PDB entry 6TDY | electron microscopy, 3.04 A resolution | chains C and D of the 26 polymer chains in the assembly

# Chain C
Name: ATP synthase subunit alpha
From: Euglena gracilis
Sequence (561 residues; each row starts with the number of its first residue):
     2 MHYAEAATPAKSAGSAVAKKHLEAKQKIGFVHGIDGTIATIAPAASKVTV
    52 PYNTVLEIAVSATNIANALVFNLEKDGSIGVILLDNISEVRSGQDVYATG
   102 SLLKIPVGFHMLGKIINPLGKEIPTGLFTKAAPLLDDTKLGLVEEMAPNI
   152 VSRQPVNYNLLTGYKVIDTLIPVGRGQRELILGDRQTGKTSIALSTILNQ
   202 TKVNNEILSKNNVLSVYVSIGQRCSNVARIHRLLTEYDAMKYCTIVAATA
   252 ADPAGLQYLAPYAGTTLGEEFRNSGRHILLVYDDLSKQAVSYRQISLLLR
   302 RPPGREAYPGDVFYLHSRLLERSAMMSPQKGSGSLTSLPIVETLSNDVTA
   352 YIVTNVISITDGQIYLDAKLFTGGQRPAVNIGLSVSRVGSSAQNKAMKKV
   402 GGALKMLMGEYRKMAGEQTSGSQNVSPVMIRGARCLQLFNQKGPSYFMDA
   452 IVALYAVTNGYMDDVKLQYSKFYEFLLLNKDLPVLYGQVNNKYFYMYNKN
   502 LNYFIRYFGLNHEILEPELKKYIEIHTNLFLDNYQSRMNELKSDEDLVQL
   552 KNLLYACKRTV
Disordered / not traced: 2-22, 128-138
Metal / ion sites: Mg2+: Thr191 (together with ATP)
Small-molecule neighbours: ATP (adenosine-5'-triphosphate): Arg186, Gln187, Thr188, Gly189, Lys190, Thr191, Ser192, Phe372, Arg377, Pro378, Gln442, Lys443

# Chain D
Name: ATP synthase subunit beta
From: Euglena gracilis
Sequence (494 residues; row label = number of the first residue in the row):
     8 TAPATAADVKQVGYVQQIIGAVVDVTFTDSVPPVLTALTVDAKETGTLLT
    58 MEIVQHLDTKTARCICMSSTDMLRLRTPVVNTGSQITVPVGEATLGRIFN
   108 VMGDAIDQRGPVKNKVRWPIHRKAPTLAEQSGKDEVLVTGIKVIDLILPY
   158 CKGGKIGLFGGAGVGKTVIIMELINNVAKGHGGYSVFAGVGERTREGTDL
   208 YLEMMGSKVIDLQGDSKCVLVYGQMNEPPGARARVAQTALTMAEYFRDEA
   258 GQDVLLFVDNVFRFTQANSEVSALLGRIPAAVGYQPTLAEDLGMLQERIT
   308 STVKGSITSVQAVYVPADDITDPAPATTFSHLDATTVLSRSVAEAGIYPA
   358 VEPLECASRIMDPDAIDVNHYNVAMDIVEMLTKYKELQDIIAVLGIDELS
   408 EEDKLIVDRARKVAKFMSQPFAVAEVFTGMKGYYVQLEDCVSDFGSLLMG
   458 QCDNIPEMAFYMVGGLDSVKEKAAKMAAEAAAMRERARKAAEAK
Disordered / not traced: 8-14
Metal / ion sites: Mg2+: Thr174 (together with ADP)
Small-molecule neighbours:
  - ADP (adenosine-5'-diphosphate): Gly168, Ala169, Gly170, Val171, Gly172, Lys173, Thr174, Val175, Glu203, Tyr355, Phe428, Ala431, Phe434, Thr435
  - ATP (adenosine-5'-triphosphate): Ser365, Arg366, Met368, Asp369, Tyr378

# Chain C / chain D interface
Contacting residue pairs (91; chain C residue first):
  Ser47(C) - Arg83(D)  hydrogen bond (backbone-side chain)
  Lys48(C) - Arg83(D)
  Thr50(C) - Arg81(D)  hydrogen bond
  Thr50(C) - Leu82(D)
  Val51(C) - Leu80(D)
  Val51(C) - Arg81(D)
  Val51(C) - Leu82(D)
  Pro52(C) - Met79(D)  hydrophobic
  Pro52(C) - Leu80(D)
  Pro52(C) - Arg81(D)
  Tyr53(C) - Gly27(D)  hydrogen bond (side chain-backbone)
  Tyr53(C) - Thr77(D)
  Tyr53(C) - Met79(D)  hydrogen bond (backbone-backbone)
  Tyr53(C) - Leu80(D)
  Asn54(C) - Thr77(D)
  Asn54(C) - Asp78(D)
  Thr55(C) - Met79(D)
  Asn73(C) - Ile25(D)
  Asn73(C) - Ile26(D)
  Leu74(C) - Gln24(D)
  Leu74(C) - Ile25(D)  hydrogen bond (backbone-backbone)
  Leu74(C) - Ile26(D)
  Glu75(C) - Gln23(D)
  Glu75(C) - Gln24(D)
  Lys76(C) - Gln23(D)
  Lys76(C) - Gln24(D)  hydrogen bond (backbone-side chain)
  Gly101(C) - Met79(D)
  Leu103(C) - Met79(D)  hydrophobic
  Met147(C) - Glu234(D)
  Pro149(C) - Thr201(D)
  Asn150(C) - Gln115(D)
  Ile151(C) - Thr201(D)
  Ile151(C) - Gly204(D)
  Ile151(C) - Thr205(D)
  Ile151(C) - Tyr229(D)  hydrophobic
  Ile151(C) - Gln231(D)
  Val152(C) - Asp114(D)
  Val152(C) - Gln115(D)
  Arg154(C) - Thr201(D)
  Arg154(C) - Arg202(D)
  Arg154(C) - Thr205(D)
  Pro156(C) - Asp206(D)
  Pro156(C) - Leu209(D)
  Arg179(C) - Arg200(D)
  Arg302(C) - Ile26(D)
  Arg302(C) - Gly27(D)
  Pro303(C) - Ala280(D)  hydrophobic
  Arg306(C) - Val289(D)
  Gly311(C) - Glu277(D)
  Asp312(C) - Glu277(D)
  Phe314(C) - Gln273(D)
  Phe314(C) - Glu277(D)
  Tyr315(C) - Asn233(D)
  Tyr315(C) - Glu234(D)
  Tyr315(C) - Pro235(D)  hydrophobic
  Tyr315(C) - Arg239(D)
  Tyr315(C) - Glu277(D)
  Ser318(C) - Met232(D)  hydrogen bond (side chain-backbone)
  Glu322(C) - Thr201(D)  hydrogen bond
  Glu322(C) - Met232(D)
  Glu322(C) - Asn233(D)
  Thr350(C) - Ala324(D)
  Thr355(C) - Tyr321(D)
  Ile358(C) - Ala169(D)  hydrophobic
  Ile358(C) - Arg200(D)  hydrogen bond (backbone-side chain)
  Ser359(C) - Arg200(D)  hydrogen bond (backbone-side chain)
  Ser359(C) - Met232(D)
  Ser359(C) - Arg270(D)  hydrogen bond
  Ile360(C) - Arg200(D)  hydrogen bond (backbone-side chain)
  Ile360(C) - Met232(D)  hydrophobic
  Thr361(C) - Arg200(D)  hydrogen bond (backbone-side chain)
  Asp362(C) - Arg200(D)  salt bridge
  Asp362(C) - Arg202(D)  salt bridge
  Gly383(C) - Glu351(D)
  Leu384(C) - Glu351(D)
  Ser387(C) - Phe434(D)
  Arg388(C) - Ala169(D)
  Arg388(C) - Gly170(D)
  Arg388(C) - Arg200(D)
  Arg388(C) - Arg202(D)
  Arg388(C) - Phe434(D)
  Val389(C) - Val433(D)
  Val389(C) - Phe434(D)
  Gly390(C) - Phe434(D)
  Ser391(C) - Val433(D)  hydrogen bond (side chain-backbone)
  Ser392(C) - Val433(D)
  Lys406(C) - Phe434(D)  hydrogen bond (side chain-backbone)
  Arg413(C) - Glu351(D)
  Lys414(C) - Ala352(D)
  Lys414(C) - Lys422(D)
  Lys414(C) - Met465(D)
Interface residues without a listed pair, chain C (54 interface residues in all): Ser102, Ala148, Pro304, Pro310, Arg319
Interface residues without a listed pair, chain D (45 interface residues in all): Ile113, Leu281

# In short
54 residues of chain C face 45 of chain D across their interface, with 15 hydrogen bonds and 2 salt bridges.
Polar contacts include Asp362(C)-Arg200(D), Asp362(C)-Arg202(D) and Ser47(C)-Arg83(D). Ligands of chain C:
ATP. Chain D binds ATP and ADP.
Chain C is ATP synthase subunit alpha and chain D is ATP synthase subunit beta, both from Euglena gracilis;
the structure, Cryo-EM structure of Euglena gracilis mitochondrial ATP synthase, OSCP/F1/c-ring in rotational
state 1, was determined by electron microscopy together with 6TDU, 6TDV, 6TDW, 6TDX, 6TDZ and 6TE0 from the
same study.
